6I7R - chains C and V of the 4 polymer chains in the assembly; structure by X-ray diffraction, 1.95 A resolution.

Chain C:
Protein: Elongin-C
Organism: Homo sapiens
UniProt: Q15369 (ELOC_HUMAN); residues 16-112 here = UniProt positions 16-112
Amino-acid sequence (98 residues; numbered 15 to 112; the number before each row is that of its first residue):
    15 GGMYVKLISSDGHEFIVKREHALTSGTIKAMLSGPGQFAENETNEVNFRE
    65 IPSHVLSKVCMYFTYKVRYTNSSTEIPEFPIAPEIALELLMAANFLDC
Differences from the reference sequence: expression tag (15); conflict Gly16 (Ala in Q15369)

Chain V:
Protein: von Hippel-Lindau disease tumor suppressor
Organism: Homo sapiens
UniProt: P40337 (VHL_HUMAN), isoform P40337-3; residues 54-213 here correspond to UniProt positions 1-160 (UniProt number = residue number - 53)
Amino-acid sequence (160 residues; each row starts with the number of its first residue):
    54 MEAGRPRPVLRSVNSREPSQVIFCNRSPRVVLPVWLNFDGEPQPYPTLPP
   104 GTGRRIHSYRGHLWLFRDAGTHDGLLVNQTELFVPSLNVDGQPIFANITL
   154 PVYTLKERCLQVVRSLVKPENYRRLDIVRSLYEDLEDHPNVQKDLERLTQ
   204 ERIAHQRMGD
Disordered / not traced: 54-59, 209-213

Chain C / chain V interface:
Residue-residue contacts (36; chain C residue first):
  Tyr76(C) - Tyr156(V)  hydrogen bond (side chain-backbone)
  Tyr76(C) - Thr157(V)
  Tyr76(C) - Leu158(V)  hydrogen bond (side chain-backbone)
  Tyr83(C) - Val155(V)
  Ser86(C) - Gln132(V)
  Ser87(C) - Gln132(V)
  Glu89(C) - Arg79(V)  salt bridge
  Ile90(C) - Leu153(V)
  Pro91(C) - Leu153(V)
  Glu92(C) - Pro81(V)
  Glu92(C) - Arg82(V)  salt bridge
  Glu92(C) - Leu153(V)
  Glu92(C) - Arg161(V)  salt bridge
  Phe93(C) - Leu158(V)  hydrophobic
  Phe93(C) - Arg161(V)  hydrogen bond (backbone-side chain)
  Ile95(C) - Arg161(V)
  Ile95(C) - Cys162(V)  hydrophobic
  Pro97(C) - Leu169(V)  hydrophobic
  Ala100(C) - Val165(V)  hydrophobic
  Ala100(C) - Val166(V)  hydrophobic
  Leu101(C) - Val166(V)  hydrophobic
  Leu103(C) - Cys162(V)  hydrophobic
  Leu104(C) - Lys159(V)
  Leu104(C) - Cys162(V)
  Leu104(C) - Leu163(V)  hydrophobic
  Leu104(C) - Leu184(V)  hydrophobic
  Met105(C) - Ile180(V)  hydrophobic
  Met105(C) - Val181(V)
  Met105(C) - Leu184(V)  hydrophobic
  Ala107(C) - Leu158(V)  hydrophobic
  Ala107(C) - Lys159(V)
  Asn108(C) - Lys159(V)  hydrogen bond
  Asn108(C) - Leu184(V)
  Cys112(C) - Thr157(V)
  Cys112(C) - Leu158(V)  hydrogen bond (backbone-backbone)
  Cys112(C) - Lys159(V)  hydrogen bond (backbone-backbone)
Also at the interface, not in a pair above, chain C (23 interface residues in all): Val73, Tyr79, Lys80, Thr84
Also at the interface, not in a pair above, chain V (25 interface residues in all): Pro154, Gln164, Leu178, Asp179, Ser183, Asp187

Overview:
Chain C and chain V form an interface of 23 and 25 residues respectively; the contacts include 6 hydrogen
bonds and 3 salt bridges. Polar contacts include Glu89(C)-Arg79(V), Glu92(C)-Arg82(V) and Glu92(C)-Arg161(V).
Here chain C is Elongin-C and chain V is von Hippel-Lindau disease tumor suppressor, both from Homo sapiens.
Entry 6I7R (Structure of pVHL-elongin B-elongin C (VCB) in complex with hydroxylated-HIF-2alpha (523-542) in
the P43212 form) was determined by X-ray diffraction.
